Entry 6JHE (X-ray diffraction, 3.10 A resolution); this record covers chains A and C of the 3 polymer chains in the assembly.

Chain A:
Molecule: ECF RNA polymerase sigma factor SigW
Source organism: Bacillus subtilis (strain 168)
Reference sequence: Q45585 (SIGW_BACSU); residue numbers follow UniProt; this construct covers 126-187
Chain sequence (64 residues; each row starts with the number of its first residue):
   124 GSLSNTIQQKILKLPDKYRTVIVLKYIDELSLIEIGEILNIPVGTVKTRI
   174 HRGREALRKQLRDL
Not modelled in the structure: 124-133, 187
Sequence notes: expression tag (124-125)
UniProt features mapped onto this chain:
  - DNA-binding region: Val166 to Leu184 (H-T-H motif)
From the paper describing this entry:
  - binding site for the 11-nt DNA strand: Thr168, Thr171, Arg172, Arg175
  - binding site for the 11-nt DNA strand (chain C): Lys148, Ser154, Leu155, Lys170, His174

Chain C:
Molecule: 11-nt DNA strand
Sequence (11 nucleotides; numbered 2 to 12; the number before each row is that of its first residue):
     2 AAAGGTTTCAA

How chain A and chain C interact:
Contacting residue pairs (9):
  Lys148(A) - DG5(C)  salt bridge to the phosphate
  Ser154(A) - DG5(C)  hydrogen bond to the phosphate
  Leu155(A) - DG5(C)  hydrogen bond to the phosphate
  Lys170(A) - DG5(C)  base contact
  Lys170(A) - DG6(C)  hydrogen bond to the base
  Lys170(A) - DT7(C)  base contact
  Thr171(A) - DT8(C)  base contact
  His174(A) - DT7(C)  phosphate contact
  His174(A) - DT8(C)  base contact
Other interface residues (no listed pair), chain A (8 interface residues in all): Ile156, Arg175
Other interface residues (no listed pair), chain C (6 interface residues in all): DA4, DT9

In short:
8 residues of chain A and 6 residues of chain C are in contact; the contacts include 3 hydrogen bonds and 1
salt bridge. Polar pairs include Lys170(A)-DG6(C), Ser154(A)-DG5(C) and Leu155(A)-DG5(C). From the paper: a
binding site for the 11-nt DNA strand (chain C) at Lys148(A), Ser154(A) and Leu155(A) among others; a binding
site for the 11-nt DNA strand at Thr168(A), Thr171(A) and Arg172(A) among others.
Chain A is ECF RNA polymerase sigma factor SigW (Bacillus subtilis (strain 168)) and chain C is an 11-nt DNA
strand; the structure, Crystal Structure of Bacillus subtilis SigW domain 4 in complexed with -35 element DNA,
was determined by X-ray diffraction.
